6GAO - chains A and C of the 3 polymer chains in the assembly; structure by X-ray diffraction, 2.10 A resolution.

Chain A (and C):
Name: Outer capsid protein sigma-1
Source organism: Mammalian orthoreovirus 1 Lang
Notes: chain C of this document is another copy of the same molecule, construct and numbering; everything in this record applies to it too
UniProtKB: P04506 (SIGM1_REOVL); residues 29-264 here = UniProt positions 29-264
Sequence (240 residues; each row starts with the number of its first residue):
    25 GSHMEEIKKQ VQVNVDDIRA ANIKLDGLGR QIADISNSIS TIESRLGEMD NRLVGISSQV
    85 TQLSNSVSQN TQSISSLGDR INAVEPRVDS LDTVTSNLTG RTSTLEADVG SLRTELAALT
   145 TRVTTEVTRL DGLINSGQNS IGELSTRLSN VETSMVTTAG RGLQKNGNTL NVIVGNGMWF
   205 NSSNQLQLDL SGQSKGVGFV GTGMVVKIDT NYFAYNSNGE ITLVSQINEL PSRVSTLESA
Unresolved in the structure: 25-26, 250-264 (chain C: 25-27, 249-264)
Construct notes: expression tag (25-28)
UniProt features mapped onto this chain:
  - glycosylation (N-linked (GlcNAc...) asparagine): Asn121, Asn205
Reported in the primary citation:
  - binding site for chloride ion: Asn38, Asn94
  - self-association interface (contacts with another copy of this molecule); pairs are residue here / residue on that copy: Arg153-Asp155 (salt bridge)
  - mutagenesis - N38V/N94V: unchanged growth

Chain A / chain C interface:
Contacting residue pairs (194; chain A residue first):
  Lys32(A) - Ile31(C)
  Val35(A) - Gln34(C)
  Val35(A) - Val35(C)  hydrophobic
  Val35(A) - Asn38(C)  hydrogen bond (backbone-side chain)
  Asn38(A) - Asn38(C)
  Val39(A) - Gln34(C)
  Val39(A) - Asn38(C)
  Ile42(A) - Asn38(C)
  Ile42(A) - Asp41(C)
  Ile42(A) - Ile42(C)  hydrophobic
  Leu49(A) - Ala45(C)
  Leu49(A) - Lys48(C)
  Leu49(A) - Leu52(C)  hydrophobic
  Asp50(A) - Lys48(C)  salt bridge
  Gly53(A) - Leu52(C)
  Ile56(A) - Leu52(C)  hydrophobic
  Ile56(A) - Gln55(C)
  Ile56(A) - Ile56(C)  hydrophobic
  Ile56(A) - Ile59(C)  hydrophobic
  Ile59(A) - Ile59(C)  hydrophobic
  Ser60(A) - Ile59(C)
  Ile63(A) - Ser62(C)
  Ile63(A) - Ile63(C)  hydrophobic
  Ile66(A) - Ile66(C)  hydrophobic
  Glu67(A) - Ser62(C)
  Leu70(A) - Arg69(C)
  Leu70(A) - Leu70(C)  hydrophobic
  Leu70(A) - Met73(C)
  Met73(A) - Met73(C)  hydrophobic
  Asp74(A) - Met73(C)
  Asp74(A) - Arg76(C)  salt bridge
  Leu77(A) - Met73(C)  hydrophobic
  Leu77(A) - Arg76(C)
  Leu77(A) - Leu77(C)  hydrophobic
  Leu77(A) - Ile80(C)  hydrophobic
  Val78(A) - Arg76(C)
  Ile80(A) - Ile80(C)  hydrophobic
  Ser81(A) - Ile80(C)
  Val84(A) - Gln83(C)
  Val84(A) - Val84(C)  hydrophobic
  Val84(A) - Leu87(C)
  Thr85(A) - Gln83(C)
  Ser88(A) - Gln83(C)
  Ser88(A) - Leu87(C)
  Val91(A) - Leu87(C)  hydrophobic
  Val91(A) - Val91(C)  hydrophobic
  Val91(A) - Asn94(C)
  Asn94(A) - Asn94(C)
  Thr95(A) - Asn94(C)  hydrogen bond
  Ile98(A) - Asn94(C)
  Ile98(A) - Ser97(C)
  Ile98(A) - Ile98(C)  hydrophobic
  Ile98(A) - Leu101(C)  hydrophobic
  Gly102(A) - Leu101(C)
  Ile105(A) - Leu101(C)  hydrophobic
  Ile105(A) - Arg104(C)
  Ile105(A) - Ile105(C)  hydrophobic
  Asn106(A) - Arg104(C)  hydrogen bond
  Glu109(A) - Arg104(C)  salt bridge
  Glu109(A) - Val108(C)
  Val112(A) - Val108(C)  hydrophobic
  Val112(A) - Arg111(C)
  Asp113(A) - Arg111(C)  salt bridge
  Leu115(A) - Leu115(C)  hydrophobic
  Asp116(A) - Arg111(C)  salt bridge
  Asp116(A) - Leu115(C)
  Thr119(A) - Leu115(C)
  Thr119(A) - Thr119(C)
  Leu122(A) - Leu122(C)  hydrophobic
  Thr123(A) - Leu122(C)
  Thr126(A) - Arg125(C)
  Thr126(A) - Leu129(C)
  Ser127(A) - Arg125(C)  hydrogen bond
  Leu129(A) - Leu129(C)
  Glu130(A) - Arg125(C)  salt bridge
  Glu130(A) - Leu129(C)
  Val133(A) - Leu129(C)  hydrophobic
  Val133(A) - Asp132(C)
  Val133(A) - Val133(C)  hydrophobic
  Leu136(A) - Leu136(C)  hydrophobic
  Arg137(A) - Asp132(C)  salt bridge
  Arg137(A) - Leu136(C)
  Leu140(A) - Glu139(C)
  Leu140(A) - Leu143(C)  hydrophobic
  Leu143(A) - Leu143(C)  hydrophobic
  Thr144(A) - Leu143(C)
  Thr144(A) - Arg146(C)  hydrogen bond (backbone-side chain)
  Val147(A) - Arg146(C)
  Val147(A) - Val147(C)  hydrophobic
  Thr148(A) - Arg146(C)  hydrogen bond
  Val151(A) - Glu150(C)
  Val151(A) - Arg153(C)
  Leu154(A) - Leu154(C)  hydrophobic
  Asp155(A) - Arg153(C)  salt bridge
  Asp155(A) - Leu154(C)
  Asp155(A) - Leu157(C)
  Ile158(A) - Leu154(C)  hydrophobic
  Ile158(A) - Ile158(C)  hydrophobic
  Gln162(A) - Leu157(C)
  Ile165(A) - Gly161(C)
  Ile165(A) - Ile165(C)  hydrophobic
  Ile165(A) - Leu168(C)
  Ser169(A) - Leu168(C)
  Leu172(A) - Leu168(C)
  Leu172(A) - Arg171(C)
  Leu172(A) - Leu172(C)  hydrophobic
  Glu176(A) - Arg171(C)
  Met179(A) - Val175(C)  hydrophobic
  Val180(A) - Met179(C)
  Val180(A) - Val180(C)  hydrogen bond (backbone-backbone)
  Thr181(A) - Ser178(C)
  Lys189(A) - Ser178(C)  hydrogen bond (side chain-backbone)
  Asn192(A) - Glu176(C)  hydrogen bond (side chain-backbone)
  Asn192(A) - Thr177(C)
  Asn192(A) - Met179(C)  hydrogen bond (side chain-backbone)
  Asn192(A) - Val180(C)
  Asn192(A) - Thr181(C)  hydrogen bond (backbone-backbone)
  Asn192(A) - Thr182(C)  hydrogen bond (backbone-backbone)
  Thr193(A) - Thr182(C)
  Thr193(A) - Gly184(C)
  Leu194(A) - Val180(C)  hydrophobic
  Leu194(A) - Thr182(C)  hydrogen bond (backbone-backbone)
  Leu194(A) - Ala183(C)
  Leu194(A) - Gly184(C)  hydrogen bond (backbone-backbone)
  Leu194(A) - Arg185(C)
  Leu194(A) - Leu187(C)
  Leu194(A) - Leu194(C)  hydrophobic
  Asn195(A) - Gly184(C)
  Asn195(A) - Arg185(C)  hydrogen bond (side chain-backbone)
  Asn195(A) - Leu187(C)
  Val196(A) - Arg185(C)  hydrogen bond (backbone-backbone)
  Val196(A) - Gly186(C)
  Val196(A) - Leu187(C)  hydrophobic
  Phe204(A) - Arg185(C)
  Phe204(A) - Gly186(C)
  Asn205(A) - Arg185(C)
  Ser207(A) - Ile197(C)
  Asn208(A) - Gly184(C)  hydrogen bond (side chain-backbone)
  Asn208(A) - Arg185(C)  hydrogen bond
  Asn208(A) - Gly186(C)  hydrogen bond (backbone-backbone)
  Asn208(A) - Leu187(C)  hydrogen bond (side chain-backbone)
  Asn208(A) - Ile197(C)
  Gln209(A) - Ile197(C)
  Gln209(A) - Val198(C)
  Gln209(A) - Gly199(C)
  Leu210(A) - Ile197(C)  hydrogen bond (backbone-backbone)
  Leu210(A) - Val198(C)
  Leu210(A) - Gly199(C)  hydrogen bond (backbone-backbone)
  Leu210(A) - Met202(C)  hydrophobic
  Leu210(A) - Leu210(C)  hydrophobic
  Gln211(A) - Asn200(C)
  Leu212(A) - Asn200(C)  hydrogen bond (backbone-backbone)
  Leu212(A) - Gly201(C)
  Phe223(A) - Asn200(C)
  Phe223(A) - Gly201(C)
  Gly225(A) - Asn200(C)
  Thr226(A) - Asn200(C)
  Thr226(A) - Gly201(C)  hydrogen bond (backbone-backbone)
  Thr226(A) - Asp213(C)  hydrogen bond
  Gly227(A) - Asp213(C)
  Gly227(A) - Ser215(C)  hydrogen bond (backbone-side chain)
  Met228(A) - Asp213(C)  hydrogen bond (backbone-backbone)
  Met228(A) - Leu214(C)
  Met228(A) - Ser215(C)  hydrogen bond (backbone-side chain)
  Met228(A) - Val221(C)  hydrophobic
  Met228(A) - Met228(C)  hydrophobic
  Val229(A) - Ser215(C)
  Val229(A) - Lys219(C)
  Val229(A) - Val221(C)
  Val230(A) - Lys219(C)  hydrogen bond (backbone-backbone)
  Val230(A) - Gly220(C)
  Val230(A) - Val221(C)  hydrophobic
  Phe237(A) - Phe237(C)  hydrophobic
  Tyr239(A) - Ser218(C)
  Tyr239(A) - Lys219(C)
  Tyr239(A) - Gly220(C)
  Asn242(A) - Lys231(C)  hydrogen bond (backbone-side chain)
  Gly243(A) - Gln217(C)
  Gly243(A) - Ser218(C)
  Gly243(A) - Lys219(C)
  Gly243(A) - Gly220(C)  hydrogen bond (backbone-backbone)
  Gly243(A) - Lys231(C)
  Glu244(A) - Lys231(C)
  Glu244(A) - Ile232(C)
  Glu244(A) - Asp233(C)
  Ile245(A) - Lys231(C)  hydrogen bond (backbone-backbone)
  Ile245(A) - Ile232(C)
  Ile245(A) - Asp233(C)  hydrogen bond (backbone-backbone)
  Ile245(A) - Phe237(C)
  Thr246(A) - Asp233(C)  hydrogen bond
  Thr246(A) - Tyr236(C)
  Thr246(A) - Phe237(C)
  Leu247(A) - Tyr236(C)  hydrophobic
  Leu247(A) - Phe237(C)  hydrophobic
Interface residues without a listed pair, chain A (104 interface residues in all): Met28, Ile31, Asn46, Gly71, Leu87, Leu101, Val108, Leu168, Val175, Leu187, Gly191, Asn240
Interface residues without a listed pair, chain C (100 interface residues in all): Leu49, Ser90, Val112, Val118, Thr126, Leu140, Ser164, Val196, Leu212, Val230

Overview:
The interface between chain A and chain C involves 104 residues on one side and 100 on the other, with 34
hydrogen bonds and 8 salt bridges. Polar pairs include Asp50(A)-Lys48(C), Asp74(A)-Arg76(C) and
Glu109(A)-Arg104(C). The paper reports a binding site for chloride ion at Asn38(A) and Asn94(A); N38V/N94V of
chain A leave growth unchanged.
Both chains are Outer capsid protein sigma-1 (Mammalian orthoreovirus 1 Lang). Entry 6GAO (Crystal structure
of the T1L reovirus sigma1 coiled coil tail and body) was determined by X-ray diffraction (same publication as
6GAJ, 6GAK and 6GAP).
